9CG9 - chains E and J of the 11 polymer chains in the assembly; structure by electron microscopy, 2.94 A resolution.

[Chain E]
Name: Histone H3.2
From: Xenopus laevis
UniProt: P84233 (H32_XENLA); residues 1-135 here correspond to UniProt positions 2-136 (UniProt number = residue number + 1)
Chain sequence (135 residues; each row starts with the number of its first residue):
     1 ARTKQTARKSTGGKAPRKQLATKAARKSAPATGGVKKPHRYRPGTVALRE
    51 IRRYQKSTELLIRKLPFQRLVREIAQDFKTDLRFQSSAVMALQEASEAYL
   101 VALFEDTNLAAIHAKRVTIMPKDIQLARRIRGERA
Not modelled in the structure: 1-36, 135
Construct notes: engineered mutation Ala-102 (Gly103 in P84233), Ala-110 (Cys111 in P84233)
Swiss-Prot annotation at these positions:
  - modified residue: Arg-2 (Asymmetric dimethylarginine), Thr-3 (Phosphothreonine), Lys-4 (Allysine), Gln-5 (5-glutamyl dopamine), Thr-6 (Phosphothreonine), Arg-8 (Citrulline), Lys-9 (N6,N6,N6-trimethyllysine), Ser-10 (ADP-ribosylserine), Thr-11 (Phosphothreonine), Lys-14 (N6-(2-hydroxyisobutyryl)lysine), Arg-17 (Asymmetric dimethylarginine), Lys-18 (N6-(2-hydroxyisobutyryl)lysine), Lys-23 (N6-(2-hydroxyisobutyryl)lysine), Arg-26 (Citrulline), Lys-27 (N6,N6,N6-trimethyllysine), Ser-28 (ADP-ribosylserine), Lys-36 (N6,N6,N6-trimethyllysine), Lys-37 (N6-methyllysine), Tyr-41 (Phosphotyrosine), Lys-56 (N6,N6,N6-trimethyllysine) and 8 more in UniProt

[Chain J]
Molecule: Widom 601 DNA forward strand
Sequence (154 nucleotides; each row starts with the number of its first residue):
     1 CTGGAGAATCCCGGTGCCGAGGCCGCTCAATTGGTCGTAGACAGCTCTAG
    51 CACCGCTTAAACGCACGTACGCGCTGTCCCCCGCGTTTTAACCGCCAAGG
   101 GGATTACTCCCTAGTCTCCAGGCACGTGTCAGATATATACATCCTGTGCA
   151 TGTA

[How chain E and chain J interact]
Pairs across the interface - 26 pairs, chain E then chain J:
  His-39(E) with DG6(J), phosphate contact; DA7(J), sugar contact
  Arg-40(E) with DG83(J), hydrogen bond to the sugar; DC84(J), sugar contact
  Tyr-41(E) with DA7(J), hydrogen bond to the sugar; DA8(J), sugar contact; DG83(J), sugar contact; DC84(J), hydrogen bond to the phosphate
  Arg-42(E) with DG83(J), phosphate contact
  Gly-44(E) with DC82(J), phosphate contact; DG83(J), hydrogen bond to the phosphate
  Thr-45(E) with DG83(J), phosphate contact
  Val-46(E) with DG83(J), hydrogen bond to the phosphate; DC84(J), phosphate contact
  Ala-47(E) with DG83(J), hydrogen bond to the phosphate
  Arg-49(E) with DA8(J), hydrogen bond to the phosphate; DT9(J), phosphate contact
  Lys-56(E) with DC10(J), salt bridge to the phosphate
  Arg-63(E) with DA91(J), phosphate contact; DC92(J), phosphate contact
  Lys-64(E) with DC92(J), hydrogen bond to the phosphate
  Leu-65(E) with DC92(J), hydrogen bond to the phosphate
  Pro-66(E) with DA91(J), phosphate contact
  Arg-69(E) with DA91(J), salt bridge to the phosphate
  Arg-83(E) with DG100(J), sugar contact; DG101(J), phosphate contact
Interface residues without a listed pair, chain E (19 interface residues in all): Pro-43, Asp-81, Lys-115
Interface residues without a listed pair, chain J (15 interface residues in all): DG73, DG85, DG99

[In short]
The interface between chain E and chain J involves 19 residues on one side and 15 on the other; the contacts
include 9 hydrogen bonds and 2 salt bridges. Polar pairs include Arg-40(E)/DG83(J), Tyr-41(E)/DA7(J) and
Tyr-41(E)/DC84(J).
Here chain E is Histone H3.2 (Xenopus laevis) and chain J is Widom 601 DNA forward strand. Entry 9CG9 (Cryo-EM
structure of an HMGB1 box bound to nucleosome at SHL-2) was determined by electron microscopy.
